4Y8R - chains F and G of the 28 polymer chains in the assembly; structure by X-ray diffraction, 2.70 A resolution.

# Chain F
Protein: Probable proteasome subunit alpha type-7
From: Saccharomyces cerevisiae S288c
Notes: EC 3.4.25.1
Reference sequence: P21242 (PSA7_YEAST); residues -3 to 284 here correspond to UniProt positions 1-288 (UniProt number = residue number + 4)
Amino-acid sequence (288 residues; numbered -3 to 284; the number before each row is that of its first residue; numbers below 1 keep their minus sign (Met-3 is residue -3)):
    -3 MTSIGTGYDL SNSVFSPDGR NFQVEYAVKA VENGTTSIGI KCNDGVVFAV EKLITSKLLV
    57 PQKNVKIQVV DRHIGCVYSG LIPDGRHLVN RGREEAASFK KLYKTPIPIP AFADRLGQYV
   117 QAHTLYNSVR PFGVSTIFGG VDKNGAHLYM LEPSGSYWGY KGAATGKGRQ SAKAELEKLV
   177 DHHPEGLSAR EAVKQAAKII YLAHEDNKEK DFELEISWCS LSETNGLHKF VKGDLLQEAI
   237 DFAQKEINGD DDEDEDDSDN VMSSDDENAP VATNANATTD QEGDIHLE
Disordered / not traced: -3 to 1, 245-284
Swiss-Prot annotation at these positions:
  - modified residue: Thr-2 (N-acetylthreonine)

# Chain G
Protein: Proteasome subunit alpha type-1
From: Saccharomyces cerevisiae S288c
Notes: EC 3.4.25.1
Reference sequence: P21243 (PSA1_YEAST); residues -8 to 243 here correspond to UniProt positions 1-252 (UniProt number = residue number + 9)
Amino-acid sequence (252 residues; row label = number of the first residue in the row; numbers below 1 keep their minus sign (Met-8 is residue -8)):
    -8 MSGAAAASAA GYDRHITIFS PEGRLYQVEY AFKATNQTNI NSLAVRGKDC TVVISQKKVP
    52 DKLLDPTTVS YIFCISRTIG MVVNGPIPDA RNAALRAKAE AAEFRYKYGY DMPCDVLAKR
   112 MANLSQIYTQ RAYMRPLGVI LTFVSVDEEL GPSIYKTDPA GYYVGYKATA TGPKQQEITT
   172 NLENHFKKSK IDHINEESWE KVVEFAITHM IDALGTEFSK NDLEVGVATK DKFFTLSAEN
   232 IEERLVAIAE QD
Disordered / not traced: -8 to 1, 243

# Interface between chain F and chain G
Residue-residue contacts (62):
  Thr2(F) - His6(G)
  Gly3(F) - His6(G)
  Tyr4(F) - Arg5(G)
  Tyr4(F) - His6(G)
  Tyr4(F) - Tyr21(G)
  Ser9(F) - Arg126(G)
  Val10(F) - His6(G)
  Val10(F) - Gln18(G)
  Phe11(F) - Gln18(G)  hydrogen bond (backbone-side chain)
  Phe11(F) - Tyr21(G)
  Phe11(F) - Ala22(G)  hydrophobic
  Phe11(F) - Ala25(G)  hydrophobic
  Phe11(F) - Arg126(G)
  Phe11(F) - Pro127(G)
  Ser12(F) - Tyr21(G)
  Pro13(F) - Tyr21(G)  hydrophobic
  Pro13(F) - Lys24(G)  hydrogen bond (backbone-side chain)
  Asp14(F) - Lys24(G)
  Gly15(F) - Tyr21(G)
  Gly15(F) - Ala25(G)
  Lys37(F) - Asp56(G)  salt bridge
  Asp110(F) - Arg82(G)
  Gln114(F) - Arg82(G)  hydrogen bond (side chain-backbone)
  Gln114(F) - Asn83(G)
  Gln114(F) - Leu86(G)
  Gln117(F) - Pro79(G)
  Gln117(F) - Asp80(G)
  Gln117(F) - Asn83(G)  hydrogen bond
  Gln117(F) - Arg126(G)
  Thr120(F) - Arg126(G)  hydrogen bond (backbone-side chain)
  Leu121(F) - Tyr124(G)
  Leu121(F) - Arg126(G)
  Tyr122(F) - Tyr124(G)
  Tyr122(F) - Met125(G)  hydrophobic
  Ser150(F) - Pro79(G)
  Gly151(F) - Pro79(G)
  Ser152(F) - Ile78(G)
  Ser152(F) - Pro79(G)
  Tyr153(F) - Arg82(G)  hydrogen bond (backbone-side chain)
  Trp154(F) - Leu55(G)  hydrophobic
  Trp154(F) - Thr59(G)
  Trp154(F) - Val60(G)  hydrophobic
  Trp154(F) - Ser61(G)
  Trp154(F) - Tyr62(G)
  Trp154(F) - Ile78(G)  hydrophobic
  Trp154(F) - Arg82(G)
  Gly155(F) - Leu55(G)
  Gly155(F) - Asp56(G)  hydrogen bond (backbone-backbone)
  Gly155(F) - Thr59(G)  hydrogen bond (backbone-side chain)
  Tyr156(F) - Leu54(G)
  Tyr156(F) - Leu55(G)
  Tyr156(F) - Asp56(G)
  Lys157(F) - Lys53(G)
  Lys157(F) - Leu54(G)  hydrogen bond (backbone-backbone)
  Lys157(F) - Leu55(G)
  Gly158(F) - Leu54(G)
  Lys169(F) - Leu54(G)
  Leu172(F) - Leu54(G)  hydrophobic
  Glu173(F) - Lys53(G)
  Glu173(F) - Leu54(G)
  Val176(F) - Leu54(G)  hydrophobic
  Asp177(F) - Lys53(G)  salt bridge
Other interface residues (no listed pair), chain F (32 interface residues in all): Tyr145
Other interface residues (no listed pair), chain G (29 interface residues in all): Asp52, Pro57, Leu128, Gly129

# Overview
The interface between chain F and chain G involves 32 residues on one side and 29 on the other, with 9
hydrogen bonds and 2 salt bridges. Polar pairs include Lys37(F)-Asp56(G), Asp177(F)-Lys53(G) and
Phe11(F)-Gln18(G).
Here chain F is Probable proteasome subunit alpha type-7 and chain G is Proteasome subunit alpha type-1, both
from Saccharomyces cerevisiae S288c. Entry 4Y8R (Yeast 20S proteasome beta2-H116D mutant) was determined by
X-ray diffraction (same publication as 4Y69, 4Y6A, 4Y6V, 4Y6Z, 4Y70, 4Y74 and 34 further entries).
